PDB entry 7XL4 | electron microscopy, 3.86 A resolution | chains B and C of the 7 polymer chains in the assembly

# Chain B
Name: DNA-directed RNA polymerase subunit alpha
From: Pseudomonas aeruginosa PAO1
Notes: EC 2.7.7.6
UniProtKB: O52760 (RPOA_PSEAE); residue numbers follow UniProt; this construct covers 1-333
Chain sequence (345 residues; each row starts with the number of its first residue; numbers below 1 keep their minus sign (Met-11 is residue -11)):
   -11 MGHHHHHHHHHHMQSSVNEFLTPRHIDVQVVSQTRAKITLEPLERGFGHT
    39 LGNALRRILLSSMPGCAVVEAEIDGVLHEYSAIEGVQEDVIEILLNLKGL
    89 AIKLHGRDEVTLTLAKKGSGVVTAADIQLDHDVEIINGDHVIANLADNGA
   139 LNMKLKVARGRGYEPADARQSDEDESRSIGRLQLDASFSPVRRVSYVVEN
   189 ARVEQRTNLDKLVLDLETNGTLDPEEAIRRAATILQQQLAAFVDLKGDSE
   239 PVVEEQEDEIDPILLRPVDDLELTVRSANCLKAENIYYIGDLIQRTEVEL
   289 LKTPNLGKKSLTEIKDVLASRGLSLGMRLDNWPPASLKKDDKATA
Disordered / not traced: -11 to 5, 135-138, 158-168, 233-333
Construct notes: initiating methionine (-11); expression tag (-10 to 0)

# Chain C
Name: DNA-directed RNA polymerase subunit beta
From: Pseudomonas aeruginosa PAO1
Notes: EC 2.7.7.6
UniProtKB: Q51561 (RPOB_PSEAE); residue numbers follow UniProt; this construct covers 1-1357
Chain sequence (1359 residues; numbered -1 to 1357; the number before each row is that of its first residue; numbers below 1 keep their minus sign (Met-1 is residue -1)):
    -1 MGMAYSYTEKKRIRKDFSKLPDVMDVPYLLAIQLDSYREFLQAGATKEQF
    49 RDVGLHAAFKSVFPIISYSGNAALEYVGYRLGEPAFDVKECVLRGVTFAV
    99 PLRVKVRLIIFDRESSNKAIKDIKEQEVYMGEIPLMTENGTFIINGTERV
   149 IVSQLHRSPGVFFDHDRGKTHSSGKLLYSARIIPYRGSWLDFEFDPKDCV
   199 FVRIDRRRKLPASVLLRALGYSTEEILNAFYATNVFHIKGETLNLELVPQ
   249 RLRGEVASIDIKDGSGKVIVEQGRRITARHINQLEKAGVSQLEVPFDYLI
   299 GRTIAKAIVHPATGEIIAECNTELTLDLLAKVAKAQVVRIETLYTNDIDC
   349 GPFISDTLKIDNTSNQLEALVEIYRMMRPGEPPTKEAAETLFGNLFFSAE
   399 RYDLSAVGRMKFNRRIGRTEIEGPGVLSKEDIIDVLKTLVDIRNGKGIVD
   449 DIDHLGNRRVRCVGEMAENQFRVGLVRVERAVKERLSMAESEGLMPQDLI
   499 NAKPVAAAIKEFFGSSQLSQFMDQNNPLSEITHKRRVSALGPGGLTRERA
   549 GFEVRDVHPTHYGRVCPIETPEGPNIGLINSLATYARTNKYGFLESPYRV
   599 VKDSLVTDEIVFLSAIEEADHVIAQASATLNEKGQLVDELVAVRHLNEFT
   649 VKAPEDVTLMDVSPKQVVSVAASLIPFLEHDDANRALMGSNMQRQAVPTL
   699 RADKPLVGTGMERNVARDSGVCVVARRGGVIDSVDASRVVVRVADDEVET
   749 GEAGVDIYNLTKYTRSNQNTCINQRPLVSKGDVVARGDILADGPSTDMGE
   799 LALGQNMRVAFMPWNGFNFEDSICLSERVVQEDRFTTIHIQELTCVARDT
   849 KLGPEEITADIPNVGEAALNKLDEAGIVYVGAEVQAGDILVGKVTPKGET
   899 QLTPEEKLLRAIFGEKASDVKDTSLRVPTGTKGTVIDVQVFTRDGVERDS
   949 RALSIEKMQLDQIRKDLNEEFRIVEGATFERLRAALVGAKAEGGPALKKG
   999 TEITDDYLDGLERGQWFKLRMADDALNEQLEKAQAYISDRRQLLDDKFED
  1049 KKRKLQQGDDLAPGVLKIVKVYLAIKRRIQPGDKMAGRHGNKGVVSVIMP
  1099 VEDMPHDANGTPVDIVLNPLGVPSRMNVGQILETHLGLAAKGLGEKINRM
  1149 LEEQRKVAELRKFLHEIYNEIGGREENLDELGDNEILALAKNLRGGVPMA
  1199 TPVFDGAKEREIKAMLKLADLPESGQMRLFDGRTGNQFERPTTVGYMYML
  1249 KLNHLVDDKMHARSTGSYSLVTQQPLGGKAQFGGQRFGEMEVWALEAYGA
  1299 AYTLQEMLTVKSDDVNGRTKMYKNIVDGDHRMEAGMPESFNVLIKEIRSL
  1349 GIDIELETE
Disordered / not traced: -1 to 2, 990-1019, 1357
Construct notes: initiating methionine (-1); expression tag (0)

# Interface between chain B and chain C
Contacting residue pairs - 7 pairs, chain B then chain C:
  Arg33(B) - Glu825(C)  salt bridge
  Arg33(B) - Ile1096(C)  hydrogen bond (side chain-backbone)
  His37(B) - Arg1231(C)
  His37(B) - Thr1232(C)
  Asn41(B) - Arg1231(C)  hydrogen bond (side chain-backbone)
  Asn41(B) - Thr1232(C)  hydrogen bond (side chain-backbone)
  Arg45(B) - Thr1232(C)  hydrogen bond (side chain-backbone)
Other interface residues (no listed pair), chain B (6 interface residues in all): Arg44, Tyr184
Other interface residues (no listed pair), chain C (6 interface residues in all): Pro1098, Gly1233

# Overview
The chain B/chain C interface involves 6 residues from each chain; the contacts include 4 hydrogen bonds and 1
salt bridge. Among the polar pairs are Arg33(B)-Glu825(C), Arg33(B)-Ile1096(C) and Asn41(B)-Arg1231(C).
Chain B is DNA-directed RNA polymerase subunit alpha and chain C is DNA-directed RNA polymerase subunit beta,
both from Pseudomonas aeruginosa PAO1; the structure, Cryo-EM structure of Pseudomonas aeruginosa RNAP sigmaS
holoenzyme complexes with transcription factor SutA (closed lobe), was determined by electron microscopy
together with 7F0R, 7VF9 and 7XL3 from the same study.
